Entry 5ULG (X-ray diffraction, 2.10 A resolution); this record covers chains A and B.

# Chain A (and B)
Protein: Retinoid isomerohydrolase
Organism: Bos taurus
Notes: EC 3.1.1.64; chain B of this document is another copy of the same molecule, construct and numbering; everything in this record applies to it too
Reference sequence: Q28175 (RPE65_BOVIN); residues 1-533 here = UniProt positions 1-533
Chain sequence (533 residues; each row starts with the number of its first residue):
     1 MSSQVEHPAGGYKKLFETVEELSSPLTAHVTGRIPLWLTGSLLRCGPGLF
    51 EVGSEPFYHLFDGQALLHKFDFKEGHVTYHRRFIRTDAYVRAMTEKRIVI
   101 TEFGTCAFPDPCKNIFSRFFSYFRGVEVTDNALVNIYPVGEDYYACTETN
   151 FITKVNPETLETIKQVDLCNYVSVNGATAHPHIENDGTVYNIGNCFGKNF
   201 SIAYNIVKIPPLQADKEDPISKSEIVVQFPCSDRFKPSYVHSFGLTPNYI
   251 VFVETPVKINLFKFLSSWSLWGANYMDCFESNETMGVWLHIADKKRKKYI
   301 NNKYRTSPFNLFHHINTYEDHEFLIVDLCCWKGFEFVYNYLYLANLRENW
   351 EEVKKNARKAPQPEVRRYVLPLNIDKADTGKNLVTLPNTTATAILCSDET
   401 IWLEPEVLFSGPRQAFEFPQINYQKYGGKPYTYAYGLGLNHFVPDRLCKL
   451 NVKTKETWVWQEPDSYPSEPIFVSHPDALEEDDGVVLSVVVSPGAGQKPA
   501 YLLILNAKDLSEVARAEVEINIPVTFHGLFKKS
Unresolved in the structure: 110-126, 197-201, 267-271
Swiss-Prot annotation at these positions:
  - binding site (Fe cation): His180, His241, His313, His527
  - modified residue: Ser2 (N-acetylserine), Thr101 (Phosphothreonine), Thr105 (Phosphothreonine), Lys113 (N6-acetyllysine), Ser117 (Phosphoserine)
  - lipidation (S-palmitoyl cysteine): Cys112, Cys231, Cys329, Cys330
Bound ions: Fe2+: His180, His241, His313, His527 (together with palmitic acid); Na+: Gln461 (together with tetraethylene glycol)
Ligand contacts: MB-008 (8E4; (3S)-3-({3-[(1R)-3-amino-1-hydroxypropyl]phenoxy}methyl)hexan-1-ol): Phe61, Phe103, Thr129, Val134, Thr147, Glu148, Thr149, Asn175, Gly176, Asn194, Tyr239, His241, Ile259, Phe264, Tyr275, Cys278, Phe279, Tyr338

# Interface between chain A and chain B
Pairs across the interface (72):
  Glu283(A) with Cys396(B); Ser397(B), hydrogen bond (side chain-backbone)
  Ser307(A) with Trp402(B); Glu404(B), hydrogen bond
  Pro308(A) with Trp402(B)
  Lys332(A) with Thr390(B), hydrogen bond (side chain-backbone); Thr392(B); Glu404(B); Pro405(B), hydrogen bond (side chain-backbone)
  Gly333(A) with Ile394(B)
  Phe334(A) with Gly380(B); Ile394(B), hydrophobic; Cys396(B), hydrophobic
  Glu335(A) with Gly380(B); Lys381(B)
  Arg358(A) with Val384(B); Thr385(B)
  Lys359(A) with Asp378(B), salt bridge; Asn382(B), hydrogen bond (backbone-backbone); Thr385(B)
  Ala360(A) with Asn382(B), hydrogen bond (backbone-side chain)
  Gln362(A) with Thr389(B), hydrogen bond (side chain-backbone); Thr390(B); Thr392(B)
  Arg366(A) with Glu404(B), salt bridge
  Asp378(A) with Lys359(B), salt bridge
  Gly380(A) with Phe334(B); Glu335(B)
  Lys381(A) with Glu335(B)
  Asn382(A) with Arg358(B); Lys359(B), hydrogen bond (backbone-backbone); Ala360(B), hydrogen bond (side chain-backbone)
  Val384(A) with Arg358(B); Arg413(B), hydrogen bond (backbone-side chain)
  Thr385(A) with Arg358(B); Lys359(B); Arg413(B)
  Leu386(A) with Arg413(B), hydrogen bond (backbone-side chain)
  Pro387(A) with Pro412(B); Arg413(B)
  Asn388(A) with Pro412(B)
  Thr389(A) with Gln362(B), hydrogen bond (backbone-side chain); Pro412(B)
  Thr390(A) with Lys332(B), hydrogen bond (backbone-side chain); Gln362(B); Ser410(B), hydrogen bond; Gly411(B); Pro412(B)
  Thr392(A) with Lys332(B); Gln362(B)
  Ile394(A) with Gly333(B); Phe334(B), hydrophobic
  Cys396(A) with Glu283(B); Phe334(B), hydrophobic
  Ser397(A) with Glu283(B), hydrogen bond
  Trp402(A) with Ser307(B); Pro308(B)
  Glu404(A) with Ser307(B), hydrogen bond; Lys332(B); Arg366(B), salt bridge
  Pro405(A) with Lys332(B), hydrogen bond (backbone-side chain)
  Val407(A) with Val407(B), hydrophobic
  Ser410(A) with Thr390(B), hydrogen bond
  Gly411(A) with Thr390(B)
  Pro412(A) with Pro387(B); Asn388(B); Thr389(B); Thr390(B)
  Arg413(A) with Val384(B), hydrogen bond (side chain-backbone); Thr385(B); Leu386(B), hydrogen bond (side chain-backbone); Pro387(B)
Other interface residues (no listed pair), chain A (39 interface residues in all): Tyr340, Glu364, Thr379, Ala391
Other interface residues (no listed pair), chain B (41 interface residues in all): Tyr340, Glu364, Thr379, Ala391, Glu406, Lys455

# Overview
Chain A and chain B form an interface of 39 and 41 residues respectively, with 20 hydrogen bonds and 4 salt
bridges. Polar contacts include Lys359(A)-Asp378(B), Arg366(A)-Glu404(B) and Glu283(A)-Ser397(B). Ligands of
chain A: MB-008. UniProt lists 4 Fe cation-binding residues on chain A.
Chain A and chain B are both Retinoid isomerohydrolase (Bos taurus); the structure, Crystal structure of RPE65
in complex with MB-008 and palmitate, was determined by X-ray diffraction (same publication as 5UL5).
